PDB entry 8JUW | electron microscopy, 3.79 A resolution | chains B and C of the 6 polymer chains in the assembly

Chain B:
Molecule: ATPase family AAA domain-containing protein 2
Organism: Homo sapiens
Notes: EC 3.6.1.-
UniProt: Q6PL18 (ATAD2_HUMAN); the construct lacks a stretch of the UniProt sequence and is renumbered around it, so the offset changes along the chain: 403-946 = UniProt 403-946; 1104-1140 = UniProt 947-983; 1141-1320 = UniProt 1118-1297; 1321-1390 = UniProt 1321-1390
Sequence (831 residues; row label = number of the first residue in the row; note: 157 numbers in that range are skipped by the numbering (no residue carries them; nothing is unmodelled there)):
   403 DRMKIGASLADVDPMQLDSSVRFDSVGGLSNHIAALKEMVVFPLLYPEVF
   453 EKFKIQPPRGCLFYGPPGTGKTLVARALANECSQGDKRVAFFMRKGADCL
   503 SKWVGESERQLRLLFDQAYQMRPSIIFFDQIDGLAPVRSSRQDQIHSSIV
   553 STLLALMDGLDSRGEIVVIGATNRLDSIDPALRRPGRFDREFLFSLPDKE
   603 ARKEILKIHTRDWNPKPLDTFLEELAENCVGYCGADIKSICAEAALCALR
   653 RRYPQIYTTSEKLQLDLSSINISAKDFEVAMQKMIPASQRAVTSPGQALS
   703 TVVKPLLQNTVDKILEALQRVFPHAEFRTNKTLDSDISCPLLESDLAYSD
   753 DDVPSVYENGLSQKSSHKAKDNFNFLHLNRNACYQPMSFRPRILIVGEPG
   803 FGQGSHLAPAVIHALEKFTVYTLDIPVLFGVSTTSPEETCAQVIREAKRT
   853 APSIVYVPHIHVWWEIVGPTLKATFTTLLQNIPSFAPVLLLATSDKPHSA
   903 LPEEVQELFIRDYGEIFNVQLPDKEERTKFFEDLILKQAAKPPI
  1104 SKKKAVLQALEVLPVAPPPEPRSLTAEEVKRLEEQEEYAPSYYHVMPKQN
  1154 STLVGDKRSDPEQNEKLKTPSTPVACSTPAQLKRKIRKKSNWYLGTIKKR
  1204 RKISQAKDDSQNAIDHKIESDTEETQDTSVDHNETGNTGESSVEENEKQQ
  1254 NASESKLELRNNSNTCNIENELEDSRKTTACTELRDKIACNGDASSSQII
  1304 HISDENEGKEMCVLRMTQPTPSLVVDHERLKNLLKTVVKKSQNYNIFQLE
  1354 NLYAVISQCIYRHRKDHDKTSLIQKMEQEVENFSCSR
Unresolved in the structure: 403-421, 730-785, 1104-1329, 1390
Construct notes: engineered mutation Gln532 (Glu in Q6PL18)
Residues lining bound ligands:
  - ATP (adenosine-5'-triphosphate), molecule 1: Ser427, Val428, Gly429, Pro468, Pro469, Gly470, Thr471, Gly472, Lys473, Thr474, Leu475, Gln532, Asn575, Ile607, His611, Gly636, Ala637, Lys640
  - ATP, molecule 2: Asp560, Arg586, Arg589
UniProt features mapped onto this chain:
  - binding site (ATP): Gly467 to Thr474
  - modified residue: Ser410 (Phosphoserine), Ser746 (Phosphoserine), Ser751 (Phosphoserine), Ser1162 (Phosphoserine), Thr1172 (Phosphothreonine), Thr1175 (Phosphothreonine), Thr1199 (Phosphothreonine), Ser1223 (Phosphoserine), Ser1256 (Phosphoserine), Ser1258 (Phosphoserine), Ser1266 (Phosphoserine), Thr1323 (Phosphothreonine)
  - cross-link (Glycyl lysine isopeptide (Lys-Gly)): Lys1151 (interchain with G-Cter in SUMO2), Lys1171 (interchain with G-Cter in SUMO2), Lys1259 (interchain with G-Cter in SUMO2)
Reported in the primary citation:
  - mutagenesis - E532Q: increased stability
  - mutagenesis - D415A/E532Q/R540A: decreased stability

Chain C:
Molecule: ATPase family AAA domain-containing protein 2
Organism: Homo sapiens
Notes: EC 3.6.1.-
UniProt: Q6PL18 (ATAD2_HUMAN); the construct lacks a stretch of the UniProt sequence and is renumbered around it, so the offset changes along the chain: 403-945 = UniProt 403-945; 1103-1140 = UniProt 946-983; 1141-1320 = UniProt 1118-1297; 1321-1390 = UniProt 1321-1390
Sequence (831 residues; numbered 403 to 1390; 157 numbers in that range are skipped by the numbering (no residue carries them; nothing is unmodelled there); the number before each row is that of its first residue):
   403 DRMKIGASLADVDPMQLDSSVRFDSVGGLSNHIAALKEMVVFPLLYPEVF
   453 EKFKIQPPRGCLFYGPPGTGKTLVARALANECSQGDKRVAFFMRKGADCL
   503 SKWVGESERQLRLLFDQAYQMRPSIIFFDQIDGLAPVRSSRQDQIHSSIV
   553 STLLALMDGLDSRGEIVVIGATNRLDSIDPALRRPGRFDREFLFSLPDKE
   603 ARKEILKIHTRDWNPKPLDTFLEELAENCVGYCGADIKSICAEAALCALR
   653 RRYPQIYTTSEKLQLDLSSINISAKDFEVAMQKMIPASQRAVTSPGQALS
   703 TVVKPLLQNTVDKILEALQRVFPHAEFRTNKTLDSDISCPLLESDLAYSD
   753 DDVPSVYENGLSQKSSHKAKDNFNFLHLNRNACYQPMSFRPRILIVGEPG
   803 FGQGSHLAPAVIHALEKFTVYTLDIPVLFGVSTTSPEETCAQVIREAKRT
   853 APSIVYVPHIHVWWEIVGPTLKATFTTLLQNIPSFAPVLLLATSDKPHSA
   903 LPEEVQELFIRDYGEIFNVQLPDKEERTKFFEDLILKQAAKPP
  1103 ISKKKAVLQALEVLPVAPPPEPRSLTAEEVKRLEEQEEYAPSYYHVMPKQ
  1153 NSTLVGDKRSDPEQNEKLKTPSTPVACSTPAQLKRKIRKKSNWYLGTIKK
  1203 RRKISQAKDDSQNAIDHKIESDTEETQDTSVDHNETGNTGESSVEENEKQ
  1253 QNASESKLELRNNSNTCNIENELEDSRKTTACTELRDKIACNGDASSSQI
  1303 IHISDENEGKEMCVLRMTQPTPSLVVDHERLKNLLKTVVKKSQNYNIFQL
  1353 ENLYAVISQCIYRHRKDHDKTSLIQKMEQEVENFSCSR
Unresolved in the structure: 403-420, 728-785, 1103-1329
Construct notes: engineered mutation Gln532 (Glu in Q6PL18)
Residues lining bound ligands:
  - ATP (adenosine-5'-triphosphate), molecule 1: Ser427, Gly429, Pro468, Pro469, Gly470, Thr471, Gly472, Lys473, Thr474, Leu475, Arg478, Gln532, Asn575, Ile607, His611, Gly636, Ala637, Lys640
  - ATP, molecule 2: Leu556, Asp560, Ala583, Arg586, Arg589
UniProt features mapped onto this chain:
  - binding site (ATP): Gly467 to Thr474
  - modified residue: Ser410 (Phosphoserine), Ser746 (Phosphoserine), Ser751 (Phosphoserine), Ser1162 (Phosphoserine), Thr1172 (Phosphothreonine), Thr1175 (Phosphothreonine), Thr1199 (Phosphothreonine), Ser1223 (Phosphoserine), Ser1256 (Phosphoserine), Ser1258 (Phosphoserine), Ser1266 (Phosphoserine), Thr1323 (Phosphothreonine)
  - cross-link (Glycyl lysine isopeptide (Lys-Gly)): Lys1151 (interchain with G-Cter in SUMO2), Lys1171 (interchain with G-Cter in SUMO2), Lys1259 (interchain with G-Cter in SUMO2)
Reported in the primary citation:
  - mutagenesis - E532Q: increased stability
  - mutagenesis - D415A/E532Q/R540A: decreased stability

Interface between chain B and chain C:
Contacting residue pairs (58; chain B residue first):
  Lys439(B) - Tyr659(C)
  Glu440(B) - Leu648(C)
  Phe444(B) - Tyr659(C)  hydrophobic
  Leu447(B) - Lys664(C)
  Tyr448(B) - Ile658(C)
  Tyr448(B) - Glu663(C)
  Tyr448(B) - Lys664(C)
  Tyr448(B) - Leu665(C)
  Glu450(B) - Lys664(C)  salt bridge
  Glu450(B) - Leu669(C)
  Phe452(B) - Leu648(C)  hydrophobic
  Lys454(B) - Leu669(C)
  Phe455(B) - Trp615(C)  hydrogen bond (backbone-side chain)
  Phe455(B) - Ile672(C)
  Lys456(B) - Asp614(C)  salt bridge
  Ile457(B) - Ala644(C)  hydrophobic
  Ile457(B) - Ala647(C)  hydrophobic
  Trp505(B) - Lys504(C)
  Val506(B) - Leu502(C)
  Val506(B) - Ser503(C)
  Val506(B) - Lys504(C)
  Glu508(B) - Lys504(C)
  Arg514(B) - Asp500(C)
  Arg540(B) - Asp534(C)  salt bridge
  Arg540(B) - Asn575(C)
  Gln546(B) - Pro538(C)
  Ser550(B) - Ala499(C)
  Leu556(B) - Gln532(C)
  Leu558(B) - Lys497(C)
  Gly561(B) - Arg478(C)
  Leu562(B) - Thr474(C)
  Leu562(B) - Arg478(C)  hydrogen bond (backbone-side chain)
  Leu562(B) - Met495(C)  hydrophobic
  Arg585(B) - Arg692(C)
  Arg586(B) - Gly470(C)
  Arg586(B) - Ala637(C)
  Pro587(B) - Ala637(C)
  Pro587(B) - Asp638(C)
  Pro587(B) - Met686(C)  hydrophobic
  Pro587(B) - Ala689(C)
  Phe590(B) - Arg692(C)
  Arg592(B) - Glu645(C)  salt bridge
  Glu593(B) - Arg692(C)  salt bridge
  Glu728(B) - Tyr1364(C)
  Tyr786(B) - Tyr1364(C)  hydrophobic
  Pro788(B) - Tyr1364(C)  hydrophobic
  Met789(B) - Tyr1356(C)  hydrophobic
  Met789(B) - Gln1361(C)
  Phe791(B) - Asn1354(C)
  Glu839(B) - Phe831(C)
  Glu840(B) - Gly832(C)
  Thr876(B) - Ile827(C)
  Leu880(B) - Pro828(C)  hydrophobic
  Gln882(B) - His861(C)
  Asp914(B) - Ser1387(C)  hydrogen bond
  Asp914(B) - Cys1388(C)
  Tyr915(B) - Gln1351(C)
  Tyr915(B) - Asn1354(C)
Also at the interface, not in a pair above, chain B (57 interface residues in all): Val451, Pro460, Gly507, Glu510, Ser542, Ser553, Thr554, Ala557, Asp563, Ala583, Pro725, Ser837, Thr872, Ala875, Thr879, Ser886, Phe887
Also at the interface, not in a pair above, chain C (66 interface residues in all): Pro469, Ala477, Phe493, Gly535, Arg543, His548, Arg576, Ser641, Cys643, Leu651, Leu667, Ile674, Lys685, Val704, Ser834, Ile868, Phe1350, Glu1353, Ala1357, Ser1360, Phe1386, Ser1389

In short:
Chain B and chain C form an interface of 57 and 66 residues respectively; the contacts include 3 hydrogen
bonds and 5 salt bridges. Among the polar pairs are Glu450(B)-Lys664(C), Lys456(B)-Asp614(C) and
Arg540(B)-Asp534(C). From the paper: E532Q of chain B increases stability; D415A/E532Q/R540A of chain B reduce
stability; 4 substitutions were tested in all.
Both chains are ATPase family AAA domain-containing protein 2 (Homo sapiens). Entry 8JUW (Human ATAD2 Walker B
mutant-H3/H4K5Q complex, ATP state) was determined by electron microscopy, deposited together with 8H3H, 8JUY
and 8JUZ.
